6CSH - chains A and C of the 3 polymer chains in the assembly; structure by electron microscopy, 2.90 A resolution.

== Chain A ==
Protein: viral protein 1
Source organism: Enterovirus D68
UniProtKB: A0A097BW12 (A0A097BW12_9ENTO); residues 1-297 here correspond to UniProt positions 565-861 (UniProt number = residue number + 564)
Chain sequence (297 residues; each row starts with the number of its first residue):
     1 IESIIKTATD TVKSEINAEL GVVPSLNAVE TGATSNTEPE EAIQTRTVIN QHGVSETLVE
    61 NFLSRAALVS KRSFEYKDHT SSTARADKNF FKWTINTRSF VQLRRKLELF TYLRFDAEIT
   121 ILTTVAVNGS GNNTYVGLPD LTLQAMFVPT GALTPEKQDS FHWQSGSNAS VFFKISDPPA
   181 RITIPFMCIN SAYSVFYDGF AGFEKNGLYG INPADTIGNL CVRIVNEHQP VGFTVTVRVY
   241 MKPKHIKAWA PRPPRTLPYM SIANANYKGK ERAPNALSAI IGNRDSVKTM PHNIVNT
Unresolved in the structure: 1-51, 79-86, 129-136, 270-297

== Chain C ==
Protein: viral protein 2
Source organism: Enterovirus D68
UniProtKB: A0A1I9KXX3 (A0A1I9KXX3_9ENTO); residues 1-248 here correspond to UniProt positions 70-317 (UniProt number = residue number + 69)
Chain sequence (248 residues; row label = number of the first residue in the row):
     1 SPSAEACGYS DRVLQLKLGN SAIVTQEAAN YCCAYGEWPN YLPDHEAVAI DKPTQPETAT
    61 DRFYTLKSVK WETGSTGWWW KLPDALNNIG MFGQNVQHHY LYRSGFLIHV QCNATKFHQG
   121 ALLVVAIPEH QRGAHNTNTS PGFDDIMKGE EGGTFNHPYV LDDGTSLACA TIFPHQWINL
   181 RTNNSATIVL PWMNAAPMDF PLRHNQWTLA IIPVVPLGTR TTSSMVPITV SIAPMCCEFN
   241 GLRHAITQ
Unresolved in the structure: 1-15, 44-53, 56-57, 243-248

== Chain A / chain C interface ==
Pairs across the interface (84; chain A residue first):
  Thr-111(A) / Glu-129(C)
  Tyr-112(A) / Glu-129(C)  hydrogen bond
  Tyr-112(A) / Met-193(C)
  Tyr-112(A) / Asn-194(C)
  Tyr-112(A) / Ala-195(C)
  Asn-190(A) / Ala-195(C)
  Asn-190(A) / Ala-196(C)
  Ser-191(A) / Ala-195(C)  hydrogen bond (backbone-backbone)
  Ala-192(A) / Ala-195(C)
  Phe-196(A) / Glu-129(C)
  Phe-196(A) / Gln-131(C)
  Tyr-197(A) / Glu-129(C)
  Tyr-197(A) / Gln-131(C)  hydrogen bond (backbone-side chain)
  Tyr-197(A) / His-204(C)
  Asp-198(A) / Lys-81(C)  salt bridge
  Asp-198(A) / Glu-129(C)  hydrogen bond (backbone-side chain)
  Asp-198(A) / His-130(C)
  Asp-198(A) / Ile-146(C)
  Asp-198(A) / His-204(C)  hydrogen bond (backbone-side chain)
  Asp-198(A) / Asn-205(C)  hydrogen bond (backbone-backbone)
  Asp-198(A) / Thr-208(C)  hydrogen bond
  Gly-199(A) / Arg-203(C)
  Gly-199(A) / His-204(C)
  Phe-200(A) / Gly-142(C)
  Phe-200(A) / Phe-143(C)  hydrophobic
  Phe-200(A) / Ile-146(C)  hydrophobic
  Phe-200(A) / Met-147(C)  hydrophobic
  Phe-200(A) / Arg-203(C)  hydrogen bond (backbone-backbone)
  Gly-202(A) / Arg-203(C)  hydrogen bond (backbone-side chain)
  Phe-203(A) / Tyr-100(C)
  Phe-203(A) / Arg-203(C)
  Glu-204(A) / Arg-203(C)  hydrogen bond (backbone-side chain)
  Lys-205(A) / Phe-143(C)
  Tyr-209(A) / His-130(C)  hydrogen bond (side chain-backbone)
  Tyr-209(A) / Gln-131(C)
  Tyr-209(A) / Arg-132(C)  hydrogen bond (side chain-backbone)
  Tyr-209(A) / Pro-141(C)
  Tyr-209(A) / Ile-146(C)
  Gly-210(A) / Gln-131(C)
  Ala-250(A) / Tyr-35(C)
  Pro-251(A) / Ile-172(C)
  Pro-251(A) / Phe-173(C)
  Arg-252(A) / Pro-128(C)  hydrogen bond (side chain-backbone)
  Arg-252(A) / Glu-129(C)  hydrogen bond (side chain-backbone)
  Arg-252(A) / His-130(C)
  Arg-252(A) / Ile-172(C)
  Arg-252(A) / Phe-173(C)
  Pro-253(A) / Thr-165(C)
  Pro-253(A) / Ser-166(C)
  Pro-253(A) / Cys-169(C)
  Pro-253(A) / Ala-170(C)  hydrophobic
  Pro-253(A) / Ile-172(C)
  Pro-253(A) / Phe-173(C)
  Pro-254(A) / Thr-165(C)
  Arg-255(A) / Asp-163(C)  hydrogen bond (side chain-backbone)
  Arg-255(A) / Gly-164(C)
  Thr-256(A) / Gly-164(C)  hydrogen bond (backbone-backbone)
  Thr-256(A) / Thr-165(C)  hydrogen bond (side chain-backbone)
  Thr-256(A) / Ser-166(C)
  Leu-257(A) / Val-160(C)  hydrophobic
  Leu-257(A) / Gly-164(C)  hydrogen bond (backbone-backbone)
  Met-260(A) / Thr-137(C)
  Asn-264(A) / Gln-131(C)
  Asn-264(A) / Asn-138(C)  hydrogen bond (side chain-backbone)
  Asn-264(A) / Thr-139(C)
  Asn-264(A) / Ser-140(C)  hydrogen bond
  Ala-265(A) / Gly-133(C)
  Ala-265(A) / Asp-163(C)
  Asn-266(A) / Gly-133(C)
  Asn-266(A) / Ala-134(C)  hydrogen bond (side chain-backbone)
  Asn-266(A) / Thr-137(C)  hydrogen bond (side chain-backbone)
  Asn-266(A) / Asn-138(C)
  Asn-266(A) / Thr-139(C)  hydrogen bond (side chain-backbone)
  Tyr-267(A) / Gly-133(C)
  Tyr-267(A) / Ala-134(C)  hydrogen bond (backbone-backbone)
  Tyr-267(A) / His-135(C)
  Tyr-267(A) / Asn-136(C)  hydrogen bond (backbone-backbone)
  Tyr-267(A) / His-157(C)  hydrogen bond
  Tyr-267(A) / Val-160(C)  hydrophobic
  Tyr-267(A) / Asp-162(C)  hydrogen bond
  Tyr-267(A) / Asp-163(C)
  Tyr-267(A) / Gly-164(C)
  Lys-268(A) / His-135(C)
  Lys-268(A) / Asn-136(C)  hydrogen bond
Interface residues without a listed pair, chain A (33 interface residues in all): Arg-98, Ser-261, Ala-263
Interface residues without a listed pair, chain C (42 interface residues in all): Ile-127, Phe-200

== Overview ==
33 residues of chain A and 42 residues of chain C are in contact, with 28 hydrogen bonds and 1 salt bridge.
Polar contacts include Asp-198(A)/Lys-81(C), Tyr-112(A)/Glu-129(C) and Tyr-197(A)/Gln-131(C).
Chain A is viral protein 1 and chain C is viral protein 2, both from Enterovirus D68; the structure, CryoEM
structure of human enterovirus D68 emptied particle (pH 5.5 and 33 degrees Celsius), was determined by
electron microscopy together with 6CRP, 6CRR, 6CRS, 6CRU, 6CS3, 6CS4 and 5 further entries from the same
study.
